Entry 4KV2 (X-ray diffraction, 1.88 A resolution); this record covers chains A and B.

# Chain A (and B)
Name: ESX-1 secretion system protein eccD1
From: Mycobacterium tuberculosis
Notes: chain B of this document is another copy of the same molecule, construct and numbering; everything in this record applies to it too
UniProt: I6X8K0 (I6X8K0_MYCTU); numbering as in UniProt (aligned over 21-109)
Chain sequence (92 residues; row label = number of the first residue in the row):
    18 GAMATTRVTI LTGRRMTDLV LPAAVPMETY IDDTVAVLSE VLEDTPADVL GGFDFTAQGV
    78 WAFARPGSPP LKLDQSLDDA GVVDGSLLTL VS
Disordered / not traced: 18-19
Differences from the reference sequence: expression tag (18-20)
Reported in the primary citation:
  - self-association interface (contacts with another copy of this molecule): Val54, Val58

# Chain A / chain B interface
Residue-residue contacts (20):
  Met20(A) - Leu36(B)  hydrophobic
  Met20(A) - Val54(B)  hydrophobic
  Met20(A) - Val58(B)  hydrophobic
  Leu36(A) - Met20(B)  hydrophobic
  Pro43(A) - Glu57(B)
  Thr46(A) - Asp50(B)
  Thr46(A) - Ala53(B)
  Thr46(A) - Val54(B)
  Tyr47(A) - Asp50(B)
  Tyr47(A) - Val54(B)  hydrophobic
  Asp49(A) - Asp50(B)
  Asp50(A) - Thr46(B)
  Asp50(A) - Tyr47(B)
  Asp50(A) - Asp49(B)
  Asp50(A) - Asp50(B)  hydrogen bond (side chain-backbone)
  Ala53(A) - Thr46(B)
  Val54(A) - Met20(B)  hydrophobic
  Val54(A) - Thr46(B)
  Val54(A) - Tyr47(B)  hydrophobic
  Val58(A) - Met20(B)  hydrophobic
Also at the interface, not in a pair above, chain A (16 interface residues in all): Thr34, Val37, Pro39, Val42, Ile48, Glu57
Also at the interface, not in a pair above, chain B (15 interface residues in all): Val37, Pro39, Val42, Pro43, Ile48

# Summary
16 residues of chain A face 15 of chain B across their interface; the contacts include 1 hydrogen bond. Its
one hydrogen-bonded contact is Asp50(A)-Asp50(B). From the paper: a self-association interface involving
Val54(A) and Val58(A).
Chain A and chain B are both ESX-1 secretion system protein eccD1 (Mycobacterium tuberculosis); the structure,
Ubiquitin-like domain of the mycobacterium tuberculosis type VII secretion system protein ECCD1, was
determined by X-ray diffraction (same publication as 5CYU, 4KV3 and 4KK7).
